6UZY - chains A and B of the 7 polymer chains in the assembly; structure by electron microscopy, 3.38 A resolution.

[Chain A (and B)]
Molecule: Pannexin
Organism: Xenopus tropicalis
Notes: chain B of this document is another copy of the same molecule, construct and numbering; everything in this record applies to it too
Reference sequence: B3DLA5 (B3DLA5_XENTR); numbering as in UniProt (aligned over 1-428)
Chain sequence (437 residues; row label = number of the first residue in the row):
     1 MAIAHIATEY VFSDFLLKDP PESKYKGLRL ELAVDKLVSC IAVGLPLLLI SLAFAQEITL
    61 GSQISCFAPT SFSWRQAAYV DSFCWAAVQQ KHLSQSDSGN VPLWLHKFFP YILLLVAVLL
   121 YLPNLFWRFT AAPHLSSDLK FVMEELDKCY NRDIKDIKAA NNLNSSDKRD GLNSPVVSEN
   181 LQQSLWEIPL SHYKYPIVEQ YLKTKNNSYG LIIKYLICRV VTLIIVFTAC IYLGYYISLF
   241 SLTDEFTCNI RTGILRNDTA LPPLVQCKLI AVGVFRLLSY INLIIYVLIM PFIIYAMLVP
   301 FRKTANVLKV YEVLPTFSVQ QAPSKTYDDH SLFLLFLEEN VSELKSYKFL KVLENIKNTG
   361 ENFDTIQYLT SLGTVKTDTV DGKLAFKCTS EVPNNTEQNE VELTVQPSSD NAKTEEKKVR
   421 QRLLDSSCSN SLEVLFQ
Not modelled in the structure: 1-24, 88-102, 161-195, 318-323, 359-437
Sequence notes: expression tag (429-437)
Disulfides: Cys66-Cys267, Cys84-Cys248
Residues lining bound ligands:
  - 6OU ([(2R)-1-[2-azanylethoxy(oxidanyl)phosphoryl]oxy-3-hexadecanoyloxy-propan-2-yl] (Z)-octadec-9-enoate), molecule 1: Val34, Leu37, Ile41, Ile285, Leu288, Ile289, Pro291, Phe292, Tyr295, Arg302
  - 6OU, molecule 2: Leu122, Phe126, Thr130
  - hexadecane (R16), molecule 1: Leu122, Phe126, Ser208, Tyr209, Gly210, Ile213, Lys214, Ile217, Val221
  - hexadecane (R16), molecule 2: Leu277, Tyr280, Ile281, Ile284, Ile285
What the authors report for this chain:
  - contacts within the chain: Trp74-Arg75 (cation-pi contact)
  - binding site for 6OU: Arg302
  - self-association interface (contacts with another copy of this molecule); pairs are residue here / residue on that copy: Arg75-Asp81 (salt bridge)

[Chain A / chain B interface]
Contacting residue pairs (57):
  Phe54(A) - Leu52(B)  hydrophobic
  Gly61(A) - Thr59(B)
  Ser71(A) - Thr70(B)
  Trp74(A) - Trp74(B)  hydrophobic
  Arg75(A) - Trp74(B)
  Arg75(A) - Ala77(B)
  Arg75(A) - Asp81(B)  salt bridge
  Gln76(A) - Phe67(B)
  Gln76(A) - Ala68(B)  hydrogen bond (side chain-backbone)
  Gln76(A) - Pro69(B)  hydrogen bond (side chain-backbone)
  Gln76(A) - Thr70(B)
  Tyr79(A) - Ser65(B)
  Tyr79(A) - Cys66(B)
  Tyr79(A) - Phe67(B)  hydrophobic
  Tyr79(A) - Gln266(B)
  Ser82(A) - Ser65(B)
  Ser82(A) - Ile270(B)
  Phe83(A) - Glu245(B)
  Phe83(A) - Lys268(B)
  Ala86(A) - Lys268(B)
  Phe108(A) - Gly273(B)
  Phe108(A) - Val274(B)  hydrophobic
  Phe108(A) - Leu277(B)  hydrophobic
  Tyr111(A) - Leu52(B)  hydrophobic
  Tyr111(A) - Gln56(B)
  Tyr111(A) - Val274(B)  hydrophobic
  Tyr111(A) - Leu277(B)  hydrophobic
  Leu114(A) - Leu52(B)  hydrophobic
  Leu115(A) - Ile281(B)  hydrophobic
  Phe126(A) - Leu37(B)  hydrophobic
  Phe129(A) - Ala33(B)
  Phe129(A) - Lys36(B)
  Phe129(A) - Leu37(B)  hydrophobic
  Thr130(A) - Leu37(B)
  Pro133(A) - Arg29(B)
  Pro133(A) - Ser342(B)  hydrogen bond (backbone-side chain)
  His134(A) - Arg29(B)
  His134(A) - Glu339(B)
  His134(A) - Ser342(B)
  Ser137(A) - Ser342(B)
  Ser137(A) - Lys348(B)  hydrogen bond
  Asp138(A) - Lys348(B)  salt bridge
  Phe141(A) - Lys345(B)
  Phe141(A) - Lys348(B)
  Phe141(A) - Phe349(B)  hydrophobic
  Glu144(A) - Lys345(B)  salt bridge
  Glu145(A) - Phe349(B)
  Ile197(A) - Phe349(B)  hydrophobic
  Tyr201(A) - Lys348(B)
  Tyr201(A) - Val352(B)  hydrophobic
  Thr204(A) - Asn355(B)  hydrogen bond
  Thr252(A) - Glu245(B)  hydrogen bond
  Thr252(A) - Gln266(B)  hydrogen bond (backbone-side chain)
  Ile254(A) - Thr247(B)
  Ile254(A) - Gln266(B)
  Leu255(A) - Phe67(B)  hydrophobic
  Leu261(A) - Phe67(B)  hydrophobic
Interface residues without a listed pair, chain A (39 interface residues in all): Ile58, Phe72, Lys107, Val118, Leu122, Leu125, Gln200, Gly253
Interface residues without a listed pair, chain B (37 interface residues in all): Ile41, Leu48, Ala78, Val265, Lys351
From the paper, about this interface:
  - specific contacts: Arg75(A)-Asp81(B) (salt bridge), Arg75(A)-Trp74(B) (cation-pi contact)

[Summary]
Chain A and chain B form an interface of 39 and 37 residues respectively, with 7 hydrogen bonds and 3 salt
bridges. Among the polar pairs are Arg75(A)-Asp81(B), Asp138(A)-Lys348(B) and Glu144(A)-Lys345(B). The authors
report a salt bridge between Arg75(A) and Asp81(B); a cation-pi contact between Arg75(A) and Trp74(B). From
the paper: a binding site for 6OU at Arg302(A); a self-association interface involving Arg75(A).
Chain A and chain B are both Pannexin (Xenopus tropicalis); the structure, Cryo-EM structure of Xenopus
tropicalis pannexin 1, was determined by electron microscopy (same publication as 6V6D).
